Entry 6HEQ (X-ray diffraction, 1.23 A resolution); this record covers chain A.

Chain A:
Molecule: Prion nanobody 484
Organism: Camelus dromedarius
Notes: antibody fragment or engineered binder
Sequence (122 residues; numbered 2 to 123; the number before each row is that of its first residue):
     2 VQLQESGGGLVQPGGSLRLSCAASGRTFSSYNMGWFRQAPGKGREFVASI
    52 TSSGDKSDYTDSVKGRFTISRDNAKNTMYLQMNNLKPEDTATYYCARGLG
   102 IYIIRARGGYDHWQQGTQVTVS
Disulfide bonds: C22-C96
What the authors report for this chain:
  - conformationally variable residues (loop rearrangement): I102, Y103

In short:
The paper reports conformational variability at I102 and Y103.
Chain A is Prion nanobody 484 (Camelus dromedarius); the structure, Prion nanobody 484, was determined by
X-ray diffraction, deposited together with 6HHD.
